8TO6 - chains I and O of the 9 polymer chains in the assembly; structure by electron microscopy, 2.90 A resolution.

# Chain I
Protein: DNA-directed RNA polymerase subunit beta
Organism: Escherichia coli (strain K12)
Notes: EC 2.7.7.6
UniProt: P0A8V2 (RPOB_ECOLI); numbering as in UniProt (aligned over 1-1342)
Amino-acid sequence (1342 residues; numbered 1 to 1342; the number before each row is that of its first residue):
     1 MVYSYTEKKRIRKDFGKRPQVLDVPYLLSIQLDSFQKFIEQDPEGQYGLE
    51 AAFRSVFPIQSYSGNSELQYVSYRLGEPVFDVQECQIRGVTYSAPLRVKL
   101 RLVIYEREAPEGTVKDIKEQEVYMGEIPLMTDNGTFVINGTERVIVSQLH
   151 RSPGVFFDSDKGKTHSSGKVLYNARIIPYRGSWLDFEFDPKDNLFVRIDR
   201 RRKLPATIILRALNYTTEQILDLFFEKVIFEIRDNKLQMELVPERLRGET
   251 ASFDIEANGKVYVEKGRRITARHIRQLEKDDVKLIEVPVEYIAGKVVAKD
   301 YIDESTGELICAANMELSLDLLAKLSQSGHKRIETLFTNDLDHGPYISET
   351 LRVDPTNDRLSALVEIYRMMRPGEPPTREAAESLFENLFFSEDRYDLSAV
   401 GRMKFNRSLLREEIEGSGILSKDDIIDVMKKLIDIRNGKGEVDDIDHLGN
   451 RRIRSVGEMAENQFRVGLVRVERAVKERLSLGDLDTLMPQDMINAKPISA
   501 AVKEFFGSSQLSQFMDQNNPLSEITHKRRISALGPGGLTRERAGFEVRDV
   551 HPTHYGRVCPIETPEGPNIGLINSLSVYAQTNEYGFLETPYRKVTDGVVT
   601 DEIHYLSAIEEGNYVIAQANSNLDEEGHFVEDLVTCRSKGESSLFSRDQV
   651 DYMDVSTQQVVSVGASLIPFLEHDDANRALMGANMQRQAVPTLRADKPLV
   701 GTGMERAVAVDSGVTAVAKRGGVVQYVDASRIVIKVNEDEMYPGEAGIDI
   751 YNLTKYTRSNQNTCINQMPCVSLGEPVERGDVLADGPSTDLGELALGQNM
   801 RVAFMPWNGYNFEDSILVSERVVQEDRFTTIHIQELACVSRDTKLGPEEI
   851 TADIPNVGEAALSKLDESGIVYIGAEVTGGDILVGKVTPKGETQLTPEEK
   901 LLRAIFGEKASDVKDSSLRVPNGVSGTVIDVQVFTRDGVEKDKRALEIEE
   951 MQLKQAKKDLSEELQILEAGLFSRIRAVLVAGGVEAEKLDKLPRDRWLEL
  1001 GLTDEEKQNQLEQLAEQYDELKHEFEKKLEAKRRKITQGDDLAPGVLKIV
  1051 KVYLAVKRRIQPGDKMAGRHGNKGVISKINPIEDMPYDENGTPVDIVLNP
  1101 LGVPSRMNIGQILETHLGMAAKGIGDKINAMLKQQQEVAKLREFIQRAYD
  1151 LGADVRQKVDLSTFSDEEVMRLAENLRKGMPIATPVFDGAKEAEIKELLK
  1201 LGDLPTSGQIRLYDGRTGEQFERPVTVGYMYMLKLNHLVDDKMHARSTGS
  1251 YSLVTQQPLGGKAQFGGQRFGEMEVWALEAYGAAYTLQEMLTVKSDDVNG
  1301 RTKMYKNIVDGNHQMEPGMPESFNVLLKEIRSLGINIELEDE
Disordered / not traced: 1, 233-235, 249, 1342
Residues lining bound ligands: 4QM ((3R,5S,7R,8R,9S,10S,12S,13R,14S,17R)-10,13-dimethyl-17-[(2R)-pentan-2-yl]-2,3,4,5,6,7,8,9,11,12,14,15,16,17-tetradecahydro-1H-cyclopenta[a]phenanthrene-3,7,12-triol): Gln46, Tyr47, Tyr179, Asp396, Ser398, Ala399, Val400, Arg452, Glu458, Glu461, Glu583, Tyr584
Curated features (UniProtKB/Swiss-Prot):
  - modified residue (N6-acetyllysine): Lys1022, Lys1200
From the paper describing this entry:
  - binding site for Nontemplate strand of lamdba PR promoter DNA (chain O): Trp183

# Chain O
Molecule: Nontemplate strand of lamdba PR promoter DNA
Sequence (105 nucleotides; each row starts with the number of its first residue):
     1 CGGAATCGAGGGATCCTCTAGAGTTGGATAAATATCTAACACCGTGCGTG
    51 TTGACTATTTTACCTCTGGCGGTGATAATGGTTGCATGTACTAAGGAGGT
   101 TGTCG
Disordered / not traced: 1-39, 96-105

# Chain I / chain O interface
Residue-residue contacts (11):
  Arg151(I) with DT87(O), base contact
  Arg175(I) with DT87(O), base contact
  Gly181(I) with DC85(O), hydrogen bond to the base; DA86(O), base contact
  Ser182(I) with DC85(O), hydrogen bond to the base
  Trp183(I) with DA86(O), base contact
  Asp199(I) with DC85(O), base contact; DA86(O), base contact
  Arg200(I) with DT87(O), salt bridge to the phosphate
  Arg542(I) with DT87(O), sugar contact; DG88(O), base contact
Other interface residues (no listed pair), chain I (13 interface residues in all): Arg371, Glu374, Pro375, Gly537, Leu538
Other interface residues (no listed pair), chain O (8 interface residues in all): DG80, DG81, DT82, DT83
Interface features reported in the paper:
  - interface residues, chain I: Trp183(I)

# Summary
The interface between chain I and chain O involves 13 residues on one side and 8 on the other; the contacts
include 2 hydrogen bonds and 1 salt bridge. Among the polar pairs are Gly181(I)-DC85(O), Ser182(I)-DC85(O) and
Arg200(I)-DT87(O). From the paper: a binding site for Nontemplate strand of lamdba PR promoter DNA (chain O)
at Trp183(I); the interface residue Trp183(I).
Here chain I is DNA-directed RNA polymerase subunit beta (Escherichia coli (strain K12)) and chain O is
Nontemplate strand of lamdba PR promoter DNA. Entry 8TO6 (Escherichia coli RNA polymerase unwinding
intermediate (I1d) at the lambda PR promoter) was determined by electron microscopy, deposited together with
8TO1, 8TO8, 8TOE and 8TOM.
